PDB entry 2HBS | X-ray diffraction, 2.05 A resolution | chains A and C of the 4 polymer chains in the assembly

[Chain A (and C)]
Name: Hemoglobin S (deoxy), alpha chain
From: Homo sapiens
Notes: chain C of this document is another copy of the same molecule, construct and numbering; everything in this record applies to it too
UniProtKB: P69905 (HBA_HUMAN); residues 1-141 here = UniProt positions 1-141
Amino-acid sequence (141 residues; each row starts with the number of its first residue):
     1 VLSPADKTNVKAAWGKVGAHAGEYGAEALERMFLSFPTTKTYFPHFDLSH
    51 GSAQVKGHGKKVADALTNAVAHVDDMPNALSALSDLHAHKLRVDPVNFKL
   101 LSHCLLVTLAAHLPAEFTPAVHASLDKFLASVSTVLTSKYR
Metal / ion sites: heme Fe near His87 (its only coordinating residue here)
Residues lining bound ligands: heme (HEM): Met32, Thr39, Tyr42, Phe43, His45, Phe46, His58, Lys61, Val62, Ala65, Leu66, Leu83, Leu86, His87, Leu91, Val93, Asn97, Phe98, Leu101, Val132, Leu136

[How chain A and chain C interact]
Residue-residue contacts (6):
  Val1(A) with Arg141(C), hydrogen bond (backbone-backbone)
  Asp126(A) with Arg141(C), salt bridge
  Lys127(A) with Arg141(C), hydrogen bond (side chain-backbone)
  Arg141(A) with Val1(C); Asp126(C), salt bridge; Lys127(C), hydrogen bond (backbone-side chain)
Other interface residues (no listed pair), chain A (7 interface residues in all): Ala123, Ala130, Ser138
Other interface residues (no listed pair), chain C (5 interface residues in all): Ala123

[Summary]
7 residues of chain A and 5 residues of chain C are in contact, with 3 hydrogen bonds and 2 salt bridges.
Polar pairs include Asp126(A)-Arg141(C), Lys127(A)-Arg141(C) and Val1(A)-Arg141(C). Bound to chain A: heme.
Chain A and chain C are both Hemoglobin S (deoxy), alpha chain (Homo sapiens); the structure, The high
resolution crystal structure of deoxyhemoglobin S, was determined by X-ray diffraction.
